4ZUL - chains A and D of the 4 polymer chains in the assembly; structure by X-ray diffraction, 1.76 A resolution.

Chain A (and D):
Name: Alpha-aminoadipic semialdehyde dehydrogenase
Source organism: Homo sapiens
Notes: EC 1.2.1.31, 1.2.1.3, 1.2.1.8; chain D of this document is another copy of the same molecule, construct and numbering; everything in this record applies to it too
UniProtKB: P49419 (AL7A1_HUMAN), isoform P49419-2; numbering as in UniProt (aligned over 1-511)
Chain sequence (513 residues; numbered -1 to 511; the number before each row is that of its first residue; numbers below 1 keep their minus sign (Gly-1 is residue -1)):
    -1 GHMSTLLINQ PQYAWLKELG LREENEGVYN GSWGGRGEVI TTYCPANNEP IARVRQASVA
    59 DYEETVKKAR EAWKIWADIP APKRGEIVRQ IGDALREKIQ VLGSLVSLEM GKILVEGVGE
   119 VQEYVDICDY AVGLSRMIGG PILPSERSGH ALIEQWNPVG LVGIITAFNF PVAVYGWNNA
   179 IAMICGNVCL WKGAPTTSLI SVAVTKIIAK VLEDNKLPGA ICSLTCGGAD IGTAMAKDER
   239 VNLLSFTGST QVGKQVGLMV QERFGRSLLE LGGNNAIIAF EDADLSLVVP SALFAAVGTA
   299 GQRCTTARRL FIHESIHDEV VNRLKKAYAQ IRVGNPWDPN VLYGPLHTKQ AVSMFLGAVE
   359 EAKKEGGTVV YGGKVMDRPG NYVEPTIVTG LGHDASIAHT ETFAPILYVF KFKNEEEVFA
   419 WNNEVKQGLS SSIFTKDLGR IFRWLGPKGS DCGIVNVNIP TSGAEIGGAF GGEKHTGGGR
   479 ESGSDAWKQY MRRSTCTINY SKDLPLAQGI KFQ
Disordered / not traced: -1 to 2
Sequence notes: expression tag (-1 to 0)
Ligand contacts: 2-aminohexanedioic acid (UN1): Glu121, Asn167, Phe168, Trp175, Arg301, Cys302, Thr303, Ser460, Gly461, Ala462, Phe468
What the authors report for this chain:
  - catalytic residues: Cys302 (citing earlier work)
  - conformationally variable residues (side-chain flip): Phe292, Arg301, Cys302
  - binding site for 2-aminohexanedioic acid: Glu121, Phe168, Trp175, Arg301, Cys302, Thr303, Gly461 to Ser482, Gln506
  - catalytic residues: Asn167
  - contacts within the chain: Glu121-Trp175 (hydrogen bond), Glu144-Gln506 (backbone contact)
  - specificity-determining residues: Trp175 (proposed by the authors, not directly observed)

Interface between chain A and chain D:
Pairs across the interface (48; chain A residue first):
  Pro78(A) - Ser143(D)
  Pro78(A) - Glu144(D)
  Pro78(A) - Arg145(D)
  Pro78(A) - Ser146(D)
  Ala79(A) - Pro142(D)  hydrophobic
  Pro80(A) - Pro142(D)
  Pro80(A) - Ser143(D)
  Pro80(A) - Glu144(D)
  Lys81(A) - Glu144(D)
  Ser133(A) - Pro142(D)
  Arg134(A) - Pro142(D)
  Arg134(A) - Glu144(D)  salt bridge
  Met135(A) - Leu141(D)
  Met135(A) - Pro142(D)
  Ile136(A) - Ile140(D)
  Ile136(A) - Pro142(D)
  Gly137(A) - Ile140(D)
  Gly138(A) - Pro139(D)
  Gly138(A) - Ile140(D)  hydrogen bond (backbone-backbone)
  Pro139(A) - Gly138(D)
  Ile140(A) - Ile136(D)
  Ile140(A) - Gly137(D)
  Ile140(A) - Gly138(D)  hydrogen bond (backbone-backbone)
  Ile140(A) - Ile140(D)  hydrophobic
  Ile140(A) - Ile151(D)  hydrophobic
  Ile140(A) - Glu152(D)
  Ile140(A) - Gln153(D)
  Leu141(A) - Met135(D)
  Pro142(A) - Ala79(D)  hydrophobic
  Pro142(A) - Pro80(D)
  Pro142(A) - Ser133(D)
  Pro142(A) - Arg134(D)
  Pro142(A) - Met135(D)
  Pro142(A) - Ile136(D)
  Ser143(A) - Pro78(D)
  Ser143(A) - Pro80(D)
  Glu144(A) - Pro78(D)
  Glu144(A) - Pro80(D)
  Glu144(A) - Lys81(D)
  Glu144(A) - Arg134(D)  salt bridge
  Ser146(A) - Pro78(D)
  Ile151(A) - Ile140(D)  hydrophobic
  Glu152(A) - Ile140(D)
  Gln153(A) - Ile140(D)
  Leu436(A) - Ile439(D)  hydrophobic
  Leu436(A) - Asn456(D)
  Ile439(A) - Leu436(D)  hydrophobic
  Asn456(A) - Leu436(D)
Interface residues without a listed pair, chain A (26 interface residues in all): Arg145, Thr433, Lys434
Interface residues without a listed pair, chain D (26 interface residues in all): Thr433, Lys434

Summary:
The chain A/chain D interface involves 26 residues from each chain, with 2 hydrogen bonds and 2 salt bridges.
Polar contacts include Arg134(A)-Glu144(D) and Gly138(A)-Ile140(D). Chain A binds 2-aminohexanedioic acid. The
paper reports catalytic residues Cys302(A) and Asn167(A); a binding site for 2-aminohexanedioic acid at
Glu121(A), Phe168(A) and Trp175(A) among others.
Chain A and chain D are both Alpha-aminoadipic semialdehyde dehydrogenase (Homo sapiens); the structure,
Structure ALDH7A1 complexed with alpha-aminoadipate, was determined by X-ray diffraction together with 4ZUK,
4ZVW, 4ZVX and 4ZVY from the same study.
